PDB entry 8Q63 | electron microscopy, 3.68 A resolution | chains A and T of the 5 polymer chains in the assembly

[Chain A]
Protein: DNA-directed RNA polymerase, mitochondrial
From: Saccharomyces cerevisiae S288C
Notes: EC 2.7.7.6
UniProt: P13433 (RPOM_YEAST); residue numbers follow UniProt; this construct covers 100-1351
Amino-acid sequence (1262 residues; numbered 90 to 1351; the number before each row is that of its first residue):
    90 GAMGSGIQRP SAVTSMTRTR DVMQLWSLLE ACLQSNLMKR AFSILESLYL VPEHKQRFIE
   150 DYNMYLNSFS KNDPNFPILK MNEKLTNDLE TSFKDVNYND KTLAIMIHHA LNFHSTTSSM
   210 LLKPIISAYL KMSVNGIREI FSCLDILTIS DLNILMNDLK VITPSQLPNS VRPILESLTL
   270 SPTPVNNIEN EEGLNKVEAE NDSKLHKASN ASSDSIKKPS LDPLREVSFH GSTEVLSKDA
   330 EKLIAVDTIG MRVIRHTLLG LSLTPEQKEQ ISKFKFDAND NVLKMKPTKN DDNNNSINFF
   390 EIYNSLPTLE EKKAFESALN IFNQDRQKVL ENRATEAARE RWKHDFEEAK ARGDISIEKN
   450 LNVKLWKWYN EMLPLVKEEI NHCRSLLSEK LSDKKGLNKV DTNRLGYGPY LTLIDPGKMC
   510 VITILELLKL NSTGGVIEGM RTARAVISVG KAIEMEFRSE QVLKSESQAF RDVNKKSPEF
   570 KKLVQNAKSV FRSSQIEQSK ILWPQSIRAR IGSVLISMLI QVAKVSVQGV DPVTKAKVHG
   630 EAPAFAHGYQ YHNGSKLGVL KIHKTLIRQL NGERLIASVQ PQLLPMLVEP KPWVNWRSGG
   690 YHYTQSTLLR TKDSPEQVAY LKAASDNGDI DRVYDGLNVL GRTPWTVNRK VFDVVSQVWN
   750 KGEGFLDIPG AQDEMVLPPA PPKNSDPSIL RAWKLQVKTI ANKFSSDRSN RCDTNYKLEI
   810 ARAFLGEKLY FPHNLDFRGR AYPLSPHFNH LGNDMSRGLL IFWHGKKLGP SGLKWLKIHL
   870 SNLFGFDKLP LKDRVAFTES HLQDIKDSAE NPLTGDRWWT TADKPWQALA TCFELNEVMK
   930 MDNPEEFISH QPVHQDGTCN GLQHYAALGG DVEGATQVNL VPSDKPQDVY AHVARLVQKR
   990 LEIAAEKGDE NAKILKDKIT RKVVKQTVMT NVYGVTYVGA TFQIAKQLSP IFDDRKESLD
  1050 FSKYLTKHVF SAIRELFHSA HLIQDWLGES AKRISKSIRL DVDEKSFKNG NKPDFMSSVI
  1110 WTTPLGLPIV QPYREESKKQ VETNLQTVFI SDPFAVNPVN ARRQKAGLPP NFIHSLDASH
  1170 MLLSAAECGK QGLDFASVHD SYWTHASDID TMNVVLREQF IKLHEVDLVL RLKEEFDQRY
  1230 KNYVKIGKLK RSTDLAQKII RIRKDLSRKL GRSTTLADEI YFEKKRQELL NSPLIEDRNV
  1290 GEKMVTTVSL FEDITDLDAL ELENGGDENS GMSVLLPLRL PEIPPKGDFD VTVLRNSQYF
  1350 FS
Disordered / not traced: 90-385, 524-526, 554-588, 772-775, 1311-1319
Sequence notes: expression tag (90-99)

[Chain T]
Molecule: Template DNA
Sequence (37 nucleotides; row label = number of the first residue in the row):
    10 GCAATTTGCA TTTACCGACA ATATCAATAC TTATTCG
Disordered / not traced: 41-46
Small-molecule neighbours: GTP (guanosine-5'-triphosphate): DC24, DC25, DA27, DC28, DA29

[Interface between chain A and chain T]
Contacting residue pairs (53; chain A residue first):
  Leu519(A) - DA27(T)  phosphate contact
  Leu519(A) - DC28(T)  phosphate contact
  Asn520(A) - DC25(T)  base contact
  Asn520(A) - DA27(T)  hydrogen bond to the phosphate
  Asn520(A) - DC28(T)  phosphate contact
  Arg530(A) - DA27(T)  hydrogen bond to the phosphate
  Arg530(A) - DC28(T)  sugar contact
  Ile536(A) - DA29(T)  base contact
  Gln594(A) - DA29(T)  hydrogen bond to the base
  Tyr638(A) - DA32(T)  hydrogen bond to the phosphate
  Ser644(A) - DA30(T)  hydrogen bond to the sugar
  Lys645(A) - DA30(T)  hydrogen bond to the base
  Lys645(A) - DT31(T)  hydrogen bond to the base
  Lys645(A) - DA32(T)  hydrogen bond to the sugar
  Leu646(A) - DA30(T)  phosphate contact
  Leu646(A) - DT31(T)  phosphate contact
  Arg699(A) - DT20(T)  hydrogen bond to the phosphate
  Arg699(A) - DT21(T)  salt bridge to the phosphate
  Cys801(A) - DA23(T)  phosphate contact
  Asp802(A) - DA23(T)  sugar contact
  Tyr805(A) - DA23(T)  phosphate contact
  Phe826(A) - DA19(T)  sugar contact
  Arg827(A) - DA19(T)  hydrogen bond to the sugar
  Tyr831(A) - DA19(T)  base contact
  Tyr831(A) - DT20(T)  sugar contact
  Pro835(A) - DT21(T)  phosphate contact
  Pro835(A) - DT22(T)  phosphate contact
  His836(A) - DT22(T)  phosphate contact
  His836(A) - DA23(T)  salt bridge to the phosphate
  Tyr1022(A) - DC18(T)  sugar contact
  Gly1023(A) - DC18(T)  sugar contact
  Thr1025(A) - DG17(T)  hydrogen bond to the base
  Val1027(A) - DG17(T)  base contact
  Gln1032(A) - DC18(T)  base contact
  Tyr1122(A) - DC18(T)  hydrogen bond to the phosphate
  Tyr1122(A) - DA19(T)  hydrogen bond to the phosphate
  Gln1129(A) - DT31(T)  base contact
  Gln1129(A) - DA32(T)  hydrogen bond to the base
  Gln1135(A) - DT31(T)  hydrogen bond to the phosphate
  Gln1135(A) - DA32(T)  phosphate contact
  Thr1136(A) - DT31(T)  sugar contact
  Thr1136(A) - DA32(T)  hydrogen bond to the phosphate
  Val1137(A) - DT31(T)  phosphate contact
  Phe1138(A) - DA29(T)  sugar contact
  Phe1138(A) - DA30(T)  sugar contact
  Phe1138(A) - DT31(T)  hydrogen bond to the phosphate
  Ser1140(A) - DA29(T)  base contact
  Arg1151(A) - DT16(T)  hydrogen bond to the base
  Arg1151(A) - DG17(T)  base contact
  Arg1152(A) - DG17(T)  salt bridge to the phosphate
  Pro1159(A) - DC18(T)  sugar contact
  His1163(A) - DC18(T)  base contact
  Lys1237(A) - DG10(T)  hydrogen bond to the base
Also at the interface, not in a pair above, chain A (50 interface residues in all): Ala532, Arg533, Gly643, Gly647, Gln671, Lys701, Ser798, Asp825, Val1024, Lys1127, Ile1139, Ala1155, Gly1156, Asn1160, Gly1320
Also at the interface, not in a pair above, chain T (18 interface residues in all): DT15, DC24

[Summary]
50 residues of chain A and 18 residues of chain T are in contact, with 19 hydrogen bonds and 3 salt bridges.
Polar contacts include Gln594(A)-DA29(T), Lys645(A)-DA30(T) and Lys645(A)-DT31(T). Chain T binds GTP.
Here chain A is DNA-directed RNA polymerase, mitochondrial (Saccharomyces cerevisiae S288C) and chain T is
Template DNA. Entry 8Q63 (Cryo-EM structure of IC8', a second state of yeast mitochondrial RNA polymerase
transcription initiation complex with ...) was determined by electron microscopy (same publication as 8AP1,
8ATT, 8ATV, 8ATW, 8C5S and 8C5U).
